PDB entry 2Y1Y | X-ray diffraction, 2.00 A resolution | chain A

# Chain A
Molecule: Alpha-crystallin B chain,
Organism: Homo sapiens
Notes: fragment: alpha-crystallin domain (acd), residues 71-157
UniProt: P02511 (CRYAB_HUMAN); numbering as in UniProt (aligned over 71-157)
Amino-acid sequence (90 residues; row label = number of the first residue in the row):
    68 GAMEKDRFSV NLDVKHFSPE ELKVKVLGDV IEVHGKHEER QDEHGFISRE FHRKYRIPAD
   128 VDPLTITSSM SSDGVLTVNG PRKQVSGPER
Unresolved in the structure: 68-72, 151-157
Construct notes: expression tag (68-70); engineered mutation Mse137 (Leu in P02511)
Modified positions: Mse70 (selenomethionine); Mse137 (selenomethionine; parent Met)
Swiss-Prot annotation at these positions:
  - binding site (Zn(2+)): His83, His104, Glu106, His111, His119
  - modified residue: Lys92 (N6-acetyllysine)
  - natural variant: Asp109 (D109G: Found in patients with restrictive cardiomyopathy; D109H: In MFM2), Arg120 (R120G: In MFM2), Gly154 (G154S: In CMD1II and MFM2; uncertain significance), Arg157 (R157H: In CMD1II)
From the paper describing this entry:
  - binding site for (4R)-2-methylpentane-2,4-diol: Ser135

# Overview
Curated annotation (UniProt) lists 5 Zn2+-binding residues. From the paper: a binding site for
(4R)-2-methylpentane-2,4-diol at Ser135.
Chain A is Alpha-crystallin B chain, (Homo sapiens); the structure, Human alphaB crystallin ACD(residues
71-157), was determined by X-ray diffraction together with 2Y22 from the same study.
